PDB entry 9NS9 | electron microscopy, 3.30 A resolution | chains R and A of the 5 polymer chains in the assembly

Chain R:
Molecule: Free fatty acid receptor 2
Source organism: Homo sapiens
UniProt: O15552 (FFAR2_HUMAN); numbering as in UniProt (aligned over 1-330)
Sequence (544 residues; each row starts with the number of its first residue; numbers below 1 keep their minus sign (Asp-44 is residue -44)):
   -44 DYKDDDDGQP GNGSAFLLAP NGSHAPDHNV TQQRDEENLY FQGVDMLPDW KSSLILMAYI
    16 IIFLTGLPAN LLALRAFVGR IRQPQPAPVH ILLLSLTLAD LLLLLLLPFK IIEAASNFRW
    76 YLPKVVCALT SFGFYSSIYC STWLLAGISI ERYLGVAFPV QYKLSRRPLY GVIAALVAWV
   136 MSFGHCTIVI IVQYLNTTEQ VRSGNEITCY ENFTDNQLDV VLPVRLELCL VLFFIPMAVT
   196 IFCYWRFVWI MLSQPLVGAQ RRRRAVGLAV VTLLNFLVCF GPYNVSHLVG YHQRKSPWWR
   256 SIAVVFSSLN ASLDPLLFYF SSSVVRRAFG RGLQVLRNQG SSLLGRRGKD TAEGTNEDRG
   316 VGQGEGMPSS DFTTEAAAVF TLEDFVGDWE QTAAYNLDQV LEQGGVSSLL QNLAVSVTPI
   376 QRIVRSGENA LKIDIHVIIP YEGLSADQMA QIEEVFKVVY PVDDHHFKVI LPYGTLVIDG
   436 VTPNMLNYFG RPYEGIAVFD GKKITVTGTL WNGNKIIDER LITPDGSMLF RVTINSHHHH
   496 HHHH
Disordered / not traced: -44 to 2, 71-76, 151-162, 280-499
Differences from the reference sequence: expression tag (-44 to 0, 331-499)
Curated features (UniProtKB/Swiss-Prot):
  - glycosylation (N-linked (GlcNAc...) asparagine): Asn151, Asn167
  - mutagenesis: Tyr90 (Y90A: Partial loss of propionate-induced G protein-coupled receptor activity; Y90W: Complete loss of acetate-induced G protein-coupled receptor activity), Glu106 (E106A: Partial loss of SCFA-induced G protein-coupled receptor activity), Tyr108 (Y108A: Complete loss of SCFA-induced G protein-coupled receptor activity), His140 (H140A: Partial loss of SCFA-induced G protein-coupled receptor activity), Gln148 (Q148A: No effect on SCFA-induced G protein-coupled receptor activity; Q148E: Partial loss of SCFA-induced G protein-coupled receptor activity), Gly159 (G159E: Partial loss of SCFA-independent constitutive G protein-coupled receptor activity), Tyr165 (Y165A: Partial loss of propionate-induced G protein-coupled receptor activity), Arg180 (R180A/K/L/S: Complete loss of SCFA-induced G protein-coupled receptor activity), Tyr238 (Y238A: Partial loss of propionate-induced G protein-coupled receptor activity), Asn239 (N239A: Complete loss of acetate-induced G protein-coupled receptor activity), His242 (H242A/F: Complete loss of SCFA-induced G protein-coupled receptor activity), Arg255 (R255A: Complete loss of SCFA-induced G protein-coupled receptor activity)
Disulfides: Cys82-Cys164
Residues lining bound ligands:
  - tug-1375 (9UJ; (2R,4R)-2-(2-chlorophenyl)-3-[4-(3,5-dimethyl-1,2-oxazol-4-yl)phenyl]carbonyl-1,3-thiazolidine-4-carboxylic acid): Ala83, Ser86, Phe87, Tyr90, Tyr94, Cys141, Val144, Ile145, Val147, Gln148, Tyr165, Phe168, Gln172, Val176, Val179, Arg180, Leu183, Tyr238, His242, Arg255
  - A1AZC (4-[(2R,6S)-2,6-dimethylmorpholin-4-yl]-7-(2-fluorobenzene-1-sulfonyl)-2-methyl-5H-pyrrolo[3,2-d]pyrimidin-6-amine): Pro43, Gly102, Ile105, Glu106, Leu109, Phe113, Gln116, Tyr117, Ser120, Arg121, Tyr125, Ile128, Ala129
From the paper describing this entry:
  - binding site for A1AZC: Glu106
  - mutagenesis - A129V, V226A, N230D, N230S: unchanged signaling in response to tug-1375
  - mutagenesis - N230D: unchanged binding to [3HJGLPG0974
  - mutagenesis - L47Y, E106G: abolished signaling in response to A1AZC
  - mutagenesis - L109A, L109V, Y117A (100-fold), R121A, G126S, A129V: decreased signaling in response to A1AZC
  - mutagenesis - Q116A, Y117F, S120F, Y125Q: unchanged signaling in response to A1AZC
  - mutagenesis - Y238A, H242A, R255A: abolished signaling in response to tug-1375
  - mutagenesis - Y94A, V144A, V144N, L183A, L183N: decreased signaling in response to tug-1375

Chain A:
Molecule: Guanine nucleotide-binding protein G(i) subunit alpha-1
Source organism: Homo sapiens
Notes: EC 3.6.5.-
UniProt: P63096 (GNAI1_HUMAN); residue numbers follow UniProt; this construct covers 1-354
Sequence (354 residues; numbered 1 to 354; the number before each row is that of its first residue):
     1 MGCTLSAEDK AAVERSKMID RNLREDGEKA AREVKLLLLG AGESGKNTIV KQMKIIHEAG
    61 YSEEECKQYK AVVYSNTIQS IIAIIRAMGR LKIDFGDSAR ADDARQLFVL AGAAEEGFMT
   121 AELAGVIKRL WKDSGVQACF NRSREYQLND SAAYYLNDLD RIAQPNYIPT QQDVLRTRVK
   181 TTGIVETHFT FKDLHFKMFD VGAQRSERKK WIHCFEGVTA IIFCVALSDY DLVLAEDEEM
   241 NRMHASMKLF DSICNNKWFT DTSIILFLNK KDLFEEKIKK SPLTICYPEY AGSNTYEEAA
   301 AYIQCQFEDL NKRKDTKEIY THFTCSTDTK NVQFVFDAVT DVIIKNNLKD CGLF
Disordered / not traced: 1-3, 55-181
Differences from the reference sequence: engineered mutation Asn47 (Ser in P63096), Ala203 (Gly in P63096), Ala245 (Glu in P63096), Ser326 (Ala in P63096)
Curated features (UniProtKB/Swiss-Prot):
  - region: Lys35 to Lys46, Thr48 (G1 motif), Asp173 to Thr181 (G2 motif), Phe196 to Gly202, Gln204, Arg205 (G3 motif), Ile265 to Asp272 (G4 motif), Thr324, Cys325, Thr327 to Thr329 (G5 motif)
  - binding site (GTP): Glu43 to Lys46, Thr48, Ser151, Leu175 to Thr181, Asp200 to Gly202, Gln204, Asn269 to Asp272
  - binding site (Mg(2+)): Thr181
  - modified residue: Arg178 (ADP-ribosylarginine), Gln204 (Deamidated glutamine), Cys351 (ADP-ribosylcysteine)
  - lipidation: Gly2 (N-myristoyl glycine), Cys3 (S-palmitoyl cysteine)
  - natural variant: Gly40 (G40C: In NEDHISB; G40R: In NEDHISB), Gly45 (G45D: In NEDHISB), Thr48 (T48I: In NEDHISB; T48K: In NEDHISB), Gln52 (Q52P: In NEDHISB), Ser75 (deletion: In NEDHISB; uncertain significance), Gln172 (deletion: In NEDHISB), Asp173 (D173V: In NEDHISB), Glu186 to Phe189 (deletion: In NEDHISB; uncertain significance), Cys224 (C224Y: In NEDHISB), Lys270 (K270N: In NEDHISB; K270R: In NEDHISB), Asp272 (D272G: In NEDHISB), Val332 (V332E: In NEDHISB; uncertain significance)
  - mutagenesis: Gly42 (G42R: Abolishes switch to an activated conformation and dissociation from beta and gamma subunits upon GTP binding. Abolishes interaction with RGS family members), Glu116 (E116L: Enhances interaction (inactive GDP-bound) with RGS14), Gln147 (Q147L: Enhances interaction (inactive GDP-bound) with RGS14)
From the paper describing this entry:
  - post-translational modification sites: Cys351 (citing earlier work)

Chain R / chain A interface:
Pairs across the interface (39; chain R residue first):
  Gln40(R) - Ala31(A)
  Gln40(R) - Arg32(A)
  Val44(R) - Asp350(A)
  Val44(R) - Cys351(A)  hydrophobic
  His45(R) - Asp350(A)
  Arg107(R) - Cys351(A)  hydrogen bond (side chain-backbone)
  Arg107(R) - Leu353(A)
  Gly110(R) - Asn347(A)  hydrogen bond (backbone-side chain)
  Val111(R) - Leu348(A)  hydrophobic
  Pro114(R) - Ile343(A)
  Pro114(R) - Ile344(A)  hydrophobic
  Pro114(R) - Asn347(A)
  Val115(R) - Phe336(A)  hydrophobic
  Tyr117(R) - Asn347(A)
  Lys118(R) - Ala31(A)  hydrogen bond (side chain-backbone)
  Lys118(R) - Arg32(A)
  Lys118(R) - Glu33(A)  hydrogen bond (side chain-backbone)
  Lys118(R) - Ile343(A)
  Leu119(R) - Arg32(A)  hydrogen bond (backbone-side chain)
  Leu119(R) - Asp193(A)
  Leu119(R) - Leu194(A)  hydrophobic
  Ser120(R) - Arg32(A)
  Arg121(R) - Arg32(A)
  Arg121(R) - Asp350(A)  salt bridge
  Arg122(R) - Arg32(A)
  Phe202(R) - Leu353(A)  hydrophobic
  Met206(R) - Leu348(A)  hydrophobic
  Gln209(R) - Asp341(A)
  Gln209(R) - Ile344(A)
  Pro210(R) - Asp341(A)
  Leu211(R) - Asp341(A)
  Val212(R) - Asp341(A)
  Arg216(R) - Asp341(A)
  Arg216(R) - Lys345(A)
  Arg216(R) - Phe354(A)
  Arg219(R) - Leu353(A)  hydrogen bond (side chain-backbone)
  Arg219(R) - Phe354(A)  hydrogen bond (side chain-backbone)
  Leu223(R) - Leu353(A)
  Ser277(R) - Gly352(A)
Interface residues without a listed pair, chain R (30 interface residues in all): Ala42, Glu106, Ala220, Ala224, Phe273, Ser276
Interface residues without a listed pair, chain A (20 interface residues in all): Glu28, Val34, Thr340

In short:
30 residues of chain R face 20 of chain A across their interface, with 7 hydrogen bonds and 1 salt bridge.
Polar contacts include Arg121(R)-Asp350(A), Arg107(R)-Cys351(A) and Gly110(R)-Asn347(A). From the paper: a
binding site for A1AZC at Glu106(R); L109A, L109V and Y117A of chain R, among others, reduce signaling in
response to A1AZC; 23 substitutions were tested in all.
Here chain R is Free fatty acid receptor 2 and chain A is Guanine nucleotide-binding protein G(i) subunit
alpha-1, both from Homo sapiens. Entry 9NS9 (Cryo-EM structure of Gi-coupled FFA2 in complex with TUG-1375 and
compound 187) was determined by electron microscopy together with 9CLW, 9CM3 and 9CM7 from the same study.
